Entry 6R5R (X-ray diffraction, 1.65 A resolution); this record covers chains B and A.

Chain B:
Name: Periplasmic beta-glucosidase
From: Pseudomonas aeruginosa (strain ATCC 15692 / DSM 22644 / CIP 104116 / JCM 14847 / LMG 12228 / 1C / PRS 101 / PAO1)
UniProtKB: Q9I311 (Q9I311_PSEAE); numbering as in UniProt (aligned over 32-764)
Sequence (733 residues; row label = number of the first residue in the row):
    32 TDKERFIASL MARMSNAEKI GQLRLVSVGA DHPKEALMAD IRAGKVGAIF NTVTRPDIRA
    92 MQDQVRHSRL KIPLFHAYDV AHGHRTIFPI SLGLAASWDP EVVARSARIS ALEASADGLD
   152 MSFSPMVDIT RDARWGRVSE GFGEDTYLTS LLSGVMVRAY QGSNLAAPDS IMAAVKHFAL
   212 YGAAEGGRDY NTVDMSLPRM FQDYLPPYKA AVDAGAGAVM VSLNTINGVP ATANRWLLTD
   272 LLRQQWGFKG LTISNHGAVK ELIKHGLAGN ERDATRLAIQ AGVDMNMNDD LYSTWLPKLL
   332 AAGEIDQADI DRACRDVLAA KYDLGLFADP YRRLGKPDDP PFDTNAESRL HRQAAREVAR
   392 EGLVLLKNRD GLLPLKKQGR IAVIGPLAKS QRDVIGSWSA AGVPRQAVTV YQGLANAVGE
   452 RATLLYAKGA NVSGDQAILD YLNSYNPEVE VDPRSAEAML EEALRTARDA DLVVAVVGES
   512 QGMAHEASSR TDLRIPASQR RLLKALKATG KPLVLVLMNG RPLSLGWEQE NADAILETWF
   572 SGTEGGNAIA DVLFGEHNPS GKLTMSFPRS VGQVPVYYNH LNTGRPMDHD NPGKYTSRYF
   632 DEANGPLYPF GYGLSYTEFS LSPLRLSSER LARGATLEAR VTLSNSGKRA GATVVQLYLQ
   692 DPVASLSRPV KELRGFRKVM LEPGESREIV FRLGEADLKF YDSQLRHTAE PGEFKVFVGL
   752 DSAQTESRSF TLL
Sequence notes: engineered mutation N286 (Asp in Q9I311)
Bound ions: Mg2+: D692, V694

Chain A:
Name: Periplasmic beta-glucosidase
From: Pseudomonas aeruginosa (strain ATCC 15692 / DSM 22644 / CIP 104116 / JCM 14847 / LMG 12228 / 1C / PRS 101 / PAO1)
UniProtKB: Q9I311 (Q9I311_PSEAE); numbering as in UniProt; present here: 31-620, 622-764
Sequence (734 residues; row label = number of the first residue in the row):
    31 ATDKERFIAS LMARMSNAEK IGQLRLVSVG ADHPKEALMA DIRAGKVGAI FNTVTRPDIR
    91 AMQDQVRHSR LKIPLFHAYD VAHGHRTIFP ISLGLAASWD PEVVARSARI SALEASADGL
   151 DMSFSPMVDI TRDARWGRVS EGFGEDTYLT SLLSGVMVRA YQGSNLAAPD SIMAAVKHFA
   211 LYGAAEGGRD YNTVDMSLPR MFQDYLPPYK AAVDAGAGAV MVSLNTINGV PATANRWLLT
   271 DLLRQQWGFK GLTISNHGAV KELIKHGLAG NERDATRLAI QAGVDMNMND DLYSTWLPKL
   331 LAAGEIDQAD IDRACRDVLA AKYDLGLFAD PYRRLGKPDD PPFDTNAESR LHRQAAREVA
   391 REGLVLLKNR DGLLPLKKQG RIAVIGPLAK SQRDVIGSWS AAGVPRQAVT VYQGLANAVG
   451 ERATLLYAKG ANVSGDQAIL DYLNSYNPEV EVDPRSAEAM LEEALRTARD ADLVVAVVGE
   511 SQGMAHEASS RTDLRIPASQ RRLLKALKAT GKPLVLVLMN GRPLSLGWEQ ENADAILETW
   571 FSGTEGGNAI ADVLFGEHNP SGKLTMSFPR SVGQVPVYYN HLNTGRPMDH DNPGKYTSRY
   631 FDEANGPLYP FGYGLSYTEF SLSPLRLSSE RLARGATLEA RVTLSNSGKR AGATVVQLYL
   691 QDPVASLSRP VKELRGFRKV MLEPGESREI VFRLGEADLK FYDSQLRHTA EPGEFKVFVG
   751 LDSAQTESRS FTLL
Disordered / not traced: 621-622
Sequence notes: engineered mutation N286 (Asp in Q9I311); insertion (621)
Bound ions: Mg2+: D692, V694
Reported in the primary citation:
  - mutagenesis - D286N: abolished catalytic activity
  - catalytic residues: E517
  - binding site for beta-D-glucopyranose: D110, R168, K207, H208

Interface between chain B and chain A:
Residue-residue contacts - 171 pairs, chain B then chain A:
  R165(B) with G603(A), hydrogen bond (side chain-backbone); Q604(A); V605(A), hydrogen bond (side chain-backbone); Y630(A)
  E216(B) with R230(A), salt bridge; P606(A); Y608(A), hydrogen bond
  G217(B) with V605(A); P606(A); Y630(A), hydrogen bond (backbone-side chain)
  R219(B) with Q604(A), hydrogen bond (side chain-backbone); P606(A), hydrogen bond (side chain-backbone); S628(A); Y630(A), hydrogen bond
  D220(B) with S628(A), hydrogen bond (backbone-side chain)
  Y221(B) with T614(A); R616(A), hydrogen bond; Y626(A); T627(A); S628(A)
  N222(B) with T614(A); S628(A)
  T223(B) with R230(A); L612(A)
  D225(B) with M226(A); S227(A), hydrogen bond; R230(A), salt bridge
  M226(B) with D225(A); S227(A)
  S227(B) with D225(A), hydrogen bond; M226(A); N258(A)
  R230(B) with E216(A), salt bridge; T223(A); D225(A), salt bridge
  L254(B) with R616(A)
  N258(B) with S227(A); L697(A)
  G259(B) with L697(A); S698(A), hydrogen bond (backbone-backbone)
  V260(B) with L697(A), hydrophobic; S734(A)
  H287(B) with R616(A), hydrogen bond (backbone-side chain)
  E292(B) with G615(A); R616(A), salt bridge
  K295(B) with N613(A), hydrogen bond (backbone-side chain); T614(A); G615(A)
  H296(B) with T614(A); G615(A), hydrogen bond (side chain-backbone); S698(A), hydrogen bond (backbone-side chain)
  G297(B) with P693(A); V694(A); A695(A), hydrogen bond (backbone-backbone)
  L298(B) with V694(A); A695(A); S696(A); L697(A); S698(A)
  A299(B) with V694(A)
  G300(B) with V694(A)
  I469(B) with F631(A), hydrophobic; D632(A)
  Y472(B) with K625(A), hydrogen bond (backbone-side chain); R629(A); F631(A)
  S475(B) with K625(A), hydrogen bond (backbone-side chain)
  Y476(B) with K625(A); Y626(A), hydrophobic
  M514(B) with F631(A)
  H516(B) with Y626(A), hydrogen bond
  E517(B) with R616(A), salt bridge; Y626(A)
  A518(B) with K625(A); R629(A)
  S519(B) with F631(A)
  S520(B) with R629(A); Y630(A); F631(A), hydrogen bond (backbone-backbone)
  R521(B) with Y630(A); F631(A); D632(A), salt bridge
  T522(B) with S601(A); G603(A); Q604(A); Y630(A); D632(A), hydrogen bond; E633(A)
  D523(B) with D632(A), hydrogen bond (backbone-side chain)
  S601(B) with T522(A)
  V602(B) with V602(A), hydrophobic; G603(A)
  G603(B) with R165(A), hydrogen bond (backbone-side chain); T522(A); V602(A)
  Q604(B) with R165(A); R219(A), hydrogen bond (backbone-side chain); T522(A)
  V605(B) with R165(A), hydrogen bond (backbone-side chain); G217(A)
  P606(B) with E216(A); G217(A); R219(A), hydrogen bond (backbone-side chain)
  Y608(B) with E216(A), hydrogen bond
  L612(B) with T223(A)
  N613(B) with K295(A), hydrogen bond (side chain-backbone)
  T614(B) with Y221(A); N222(A); K295(A); H296(A)
  G615(B) with E292(A); K295(A); H296(A), hydrogen bond (backbone-side chain)
  R616(B) with Y221(A), hydrogen bond; L254(A); H287(A), hydrogen bond (side chain-backbone); E292(A), salt bridge; E517(A), salt bridge
  P617(B) with K295(A)
  N622(B) with K295(A), hydrogen bond
  K625(B) with Y472(A); Y476(A); H516(A), hydrogen bond; A518(A)
  Y626(B) with Y221(A); Y476(A); H516(A); E517(A)
  T627(B) with Y221(A); A518(A)
  S628(B) with R219(A); D220(A), hydrogen bond (side chain-backbone); Y221(A); N222(A)
  R629(B) with Y472(A); A518(A); S520(A)
  Y630(B) with R165(A); G217(A), hydrogen bond (side chain-backbone); R219(A), hydrogen bond; S520(A); R521(A); T522(A)
  F631(B) with I469(A), hydrophobic; Y472(A); M514(A); S519(A); S520(A), hydrogen bond (backbone-backbone); R521(A)
  D632(B) with I469(A); R521(A), salt bridge; T522(A), hydrogen bond; D523(A), hydrogen bond (side chain-backbone)
  E633(B) with T522(A)
  P693(B) with G297(A)
  V694(B) with G297(A); L298(A); A299(A); G300(A)
  A695(B) with G297(A), hydrogen bond (backbone-backbone); L298(A)
  S696(B) with L298(A)
  L697(B) with N258(A); G259(A); V260(A), hydrophobic; L298(A)
  S698(B) with T256(A); G259(A), hydrogen bond (backbone-backbone); H296(A), hydrogen bond (side chain-backbone); L298(A)
  S734(B) with V260(A)
Also at the interface, not in a pair above, chain B (71 interface residues in all): P229, T256, L473, V607
Also at the interface, not in a pair above, chain A (68 interface residues in all): S475, V607, P617

Summary:
Chain B and chain A form an interface of 71 and 68 residues respectively, with 43 hydrogen bonds and 10 salt
bridges. Polar pairs include E216(B)-R230(A), D225(B)-R230(A) and R230(B)-E216(A). D692(B) and V694(B) form
the Mg2+ site. From the paper: the catalytic residue E517(A); D286N of chain A abolishes catalytic activity.
Here chain B is Periplasmic beta-glucosidase and chain A is Periplasmic beta-glucosidase, both from
Pseudomonas aeruginosa (strain ATCC 15692 / DSM 22644 / CIP 104116 / JCM 14847 / LMG 12228 / 1C / PRS 101 /
PAO1). Entry 6R5R (The crystal structure of Glycoside Hydrolase BglX inactive mutant D286N from P. aeruginosa
in complex with ...) was determined by X-ray diffraction.
